Entry 6I97 (X-ray diffraction, 3.35 A resolution); this record covers chains A and D of the 4 polymer chains in the assembly.

Chain A:
Name: TonB-dependent receptor
From: Pseudomonas aeruginosa
Reference sequence: A0A485EWC9 (A0A485EWC9_PSEAI); residues 53-820 here correspond to UniProt positions 27-794 (UniProt number = residue number - 26)
Chain sequence (768 residues; numbered 53 to 820; the number before each row is that of its first residue):
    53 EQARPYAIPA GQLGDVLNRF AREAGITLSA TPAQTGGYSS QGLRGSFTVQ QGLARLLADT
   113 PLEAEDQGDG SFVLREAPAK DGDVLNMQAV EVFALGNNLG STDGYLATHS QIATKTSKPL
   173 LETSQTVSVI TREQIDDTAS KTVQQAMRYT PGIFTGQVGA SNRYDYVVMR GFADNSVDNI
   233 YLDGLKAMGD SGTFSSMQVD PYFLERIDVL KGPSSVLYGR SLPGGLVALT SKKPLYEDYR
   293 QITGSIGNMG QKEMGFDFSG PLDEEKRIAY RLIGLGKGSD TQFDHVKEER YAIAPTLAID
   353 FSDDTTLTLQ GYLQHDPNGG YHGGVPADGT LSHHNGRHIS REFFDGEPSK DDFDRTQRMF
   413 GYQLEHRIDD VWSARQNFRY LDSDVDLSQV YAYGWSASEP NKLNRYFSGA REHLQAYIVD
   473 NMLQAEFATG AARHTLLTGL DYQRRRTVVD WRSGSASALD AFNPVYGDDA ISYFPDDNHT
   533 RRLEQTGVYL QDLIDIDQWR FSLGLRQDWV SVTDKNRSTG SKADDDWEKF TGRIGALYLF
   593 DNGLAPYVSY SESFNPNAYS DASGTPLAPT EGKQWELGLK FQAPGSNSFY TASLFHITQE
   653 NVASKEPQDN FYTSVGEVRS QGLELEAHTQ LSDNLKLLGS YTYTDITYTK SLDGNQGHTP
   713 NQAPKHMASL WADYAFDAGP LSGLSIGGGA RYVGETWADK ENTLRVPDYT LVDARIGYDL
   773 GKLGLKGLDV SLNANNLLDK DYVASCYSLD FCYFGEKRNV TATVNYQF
Not modelled in the structure: 150-154
Disulfide bonds: C798-C804
Small-molecule neighbours: Ferrioxamine B (0UE): Y216, Y218, V229, S243, G244, T245, F246, H374, G375, G376, Q441, Y443, S460, W503, K657, P659, D661, N662, Y664, Y799, F803, Y805

Chain D:
Name: Protein TonB
From: Pseudomonas aeruginosa
Reference sequence: A0A2R3J1C6 (A0A2R3J1C6_PSEAI); residues 251-340 here correspond to UniProt positions 250-339 (UniProt number = residue number - 1)
Chain sequence (90 residues; numbered 251 to 340; the number before each row is that of its first residue):
   251 DSDIKPLRMD PPVYPRMAQA RGIEGRVKVL FTITSDGRID DIQVLESVPS RMFDREVRQA
   311 MAKWRFEPRV SGGKIVARQA TKMFFFKIEK

How chain A and chain D interact:
Residue-residue contacts (46; chain A residue first):
  E128(A) with K255(D), salt bridge
  A131(A) with D253(D)
  D133(A) with R328(D)
  D135(A) with R328(D)
  V136(A) with Q329(D); A330(D)
  L137(A) with R328(D); Q329(D), hydrogen bond (backbone-backbone); A330(D); T331(D), hydrogen bond (backbone-backbone)
  N138(A) with T331(D)
  M139(A) with I254(D), hydrophobic; F281(D), hydrophobic; I283(D), hydrophobic; F316(D), hydrophobic; T331(D), hydrogen bond (backbone-backbone)
  Q140(A) with K332(D), hydrogen bond (backbone-side chain)
  A141(A) with M333(D)
  V142(A) with M333(D), hydrogen bond (backbone-backbone); F334(D), hydrophobic; F335(D), hydrogen bond (backbone-backbone)
  E143(A) with F335(D); K337(D)
  V144(A) with P262(D); Y264(D); F335(D), hydrogen bond (backbone-backbone); F336(D); K337(D), hydrogen bond (backbone-backbone)
  F145(A) with K337(D); E339(D)
  A146(A) with Y264(D), hydrophobic; K337(D), hydrogen bond (backbone-backbone); E339(D)
  L147(A) with E339(D)
  N149(A) with Q269(D); I338(D); E339(D)
  Y288(A) with R271(D), hydrogen bond; I273(D), hydrophobic
  E316(A) with P299(D); S300(D), hydrogen bond (backbone-backbone)
  E317(A) with S300(D); M302(D)
  K318(A) with P299(D)
  D352(A) with R271(D), salt bridge
  R419(A) with R266(D)
Other interface residues (no listed pair), chain A (26 interface residues in all): K132, G148, T358
Other interface residues (no listed pair), chain D (31 interface residues in all): S252, L280, R301, R319
The authors on this interface:
  - residue pairs: E316(A)-S300(D) (hydrogen bond), D352(A)-R271(D) (salt bridge)
  - interface residues, chain A: D135(A), V142(A)
  - interface residues, chain D: K332(D)

Summary:
26 residues of chain A face 31 of chain D across their interface; the contacts include 11 hydrogen bonds and 2
salt bridges. Among the polar pairs are E128(A)-K255(D), D352(A)-R271(D) and Q140(A)-K332(D). The authors
report a hydrogen bond between E316(A) and S300(D); a salt bridge between D352(A) and R271(D). The paper
reports interface residues D135(A), V142(A) and K332(D).
Chain A is TonB-dependent receptor and chain D is Protein TonB, both from Pseudomonas aeruginosa; the
structure, Structure of the ferrioxamine B transporter FoxA from Pseudomonas aeruginosa in complex with
ferrioxamine B and ..., was determined by X-ray diffraction together with 6I96 and 6I98 from the same study.
